PDB entry 1ZRT | X-ray diffraction, 3.51 A resolution | chains P and R of the 6 polymer chains in the assembly

Chain P:
Name: Cytochrome b
From: Rhodobacter capsulatus
UniProt: D5ANZ3 (CYB_RHOCB); residue numbers follow UniProt; this construct covers 1-437
Chain sequence (437 residues; row label = number of the first residue in the row):
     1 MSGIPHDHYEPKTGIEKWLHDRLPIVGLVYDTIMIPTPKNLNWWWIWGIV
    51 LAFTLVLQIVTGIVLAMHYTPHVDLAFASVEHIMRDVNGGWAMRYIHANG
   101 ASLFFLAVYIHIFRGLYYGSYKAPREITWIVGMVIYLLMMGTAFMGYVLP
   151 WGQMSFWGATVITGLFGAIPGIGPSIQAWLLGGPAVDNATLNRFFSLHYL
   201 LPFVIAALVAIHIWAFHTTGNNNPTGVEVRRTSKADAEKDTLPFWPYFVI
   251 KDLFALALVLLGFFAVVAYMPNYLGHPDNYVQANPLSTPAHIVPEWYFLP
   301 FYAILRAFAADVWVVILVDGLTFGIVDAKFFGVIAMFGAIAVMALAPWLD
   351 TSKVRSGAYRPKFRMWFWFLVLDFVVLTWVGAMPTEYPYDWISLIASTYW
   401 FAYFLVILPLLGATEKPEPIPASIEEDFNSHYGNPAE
Not modelled in the structure: 1, 433-437
Swiss-Prot annotation at these positions:
  - binding site (heme b): His-97, His-111, His-198, His-212
  - mutagenesis: Phe-144 (F144L/S: Loss of binding affinity for ubiquinone and ubiquinol)
Ion coordination: heme Fe site 1: His-97, His-198; heme Fe site 2: His-111, His-212
Residues lining bound ligands:
  - heme (HEM), molecule 1: Trp-44, Trp-45, Ile-46, Trp-47, Gly-48, Ile-49, Leu-51, Ala-52, Phe-104, Val-108, His-111, Ile-112, Arg-114, Ser-120, Arg-125, Thr-128, Trp-129, Gly-132, Met-133, Ile-135, Tyr-136, Met-139, Val-209, His-212, Ile-213, Phe-216, Thr-219, Gly-220, Asn-221, Asn-222
  - heme (HEM), molecule 2: Leu-55, Gln-58, Ile-59, Gly-62, Ile-63, Leu-65, Ala-66, Tyr-69, Val-80, Arg-94, His-97, Ala-98, Ala-101, Phe-104, Met-139, Thr-142, Ala-143, Gly-146, Tyr-147, Leu-149, Pro-150, Phe-195, His-198, Tyr-199, Pro-202, Ile-205, Asn-279, Tyr-297
  - PG6 (1-(2-methoxy-ethoxy)-2-{2-[2-(2-methoxy-ethoxy]-ethoxy}-ethane): Phe-53, Leu-260, Phe-264
  - stigmatellin a (SMA): Leu-137, Met-140, Gly-141, Phe-144, Met-154, Gly-158, Val-161, Ile-162, Thr-163, Leu-165, Phe-166, Leu-180, Phe-194, Ile-292, Val-293, Pro-294, Glu-295, Phe-298, Phe-301, Tyr-302, Leu-305, Met-336, Phe-337, Ile-340

Chain R:
Name: Ubiquinol-cytochrome c reductase iron-sulfur subunit
From: Rhodobacter capsulatus
Notes: EC 7.1.1.8
UniProt: D5ANZ2 (UCRI_RHOCB); residues 1-191 here = UniProt positions 1-191
Chain sequence (191 residues; numbered 1 to 191; the number before each row is that of its first residue):
     1 MSHAEDNAGTRRDFLYHATAATGVVVTGAAVWPLINQMNASADVKAMASI
    51 FVDVSAVEVGTQLTVKWRGKPVFIRRRDEKDIELARSVPLGALRDTSAEN
   101 ANKPGAEATDENRTLPAFDGTNTGEWLVMLGVCTHLGCVPMGDKSGDFGG
   151 WFCPCHGSHYDSAGRIRKGPAPRNLDIPVAAFVDETTIKLG
Not modelled in the structure: 1-8
Swiss-Prot annotation at these positions:
  - binding site ([2Fe-2S] cluster): Cys-133, His-135, Cys-153, His-156
Cystine bridges: Cys-138/Cys-155
Ion coordination: 2Fe-2S cluster Fe: Cys-133, His-135, Cys-153, His-156
Residues lining bound ligands:
  - 2Fe-2S cluster (FES): Cys-133, His-135, Leu-136, Gly-137, Cys-138, Cys-153, Cys-155, His-156, Gly-157, Ser-158
  - PG6 (1-(2-methoxy-ethoxy)-2-{2-[2-(2-methoxy-ethoxy]-ethoxy}-ethane): Val-26, Thr-27, Ala-30, Trp-32, Pro-33

Chain P / chain R interface:
Contacting residue pairs - 16 pairs, chain P then chain R:
  Val-60(P) / Leu-34(R)  hydrophobic
  Val-64(P) / Gln-37(R)
  Met-67(P) / Gln-37(R)  hydrogen bond
  Met-67(P) / Met-38(R)  hydrophobic
  His-68(P) / Gln-37(R)  hydrogen bond
  His-82(P) / Ser-41(R)
  His-82(P) / Asp-43(R)  salt bridge
  Asp-86(P) / Ser-41(R)
  Asp-86(P) / Ala-42(R)  hydrogen bond (backbone-backbone)
  Asp-86(P) / Asp-43(R)
  Val-87(P) / Gln-37(R)
  Val-87(P) / Ser-41(R)
  Asn-88(P) / Asn-36(R)  hydrogen bond (side chain-backbone)
  Asn-88(P) / Gln-37(R)  hydrogen bond (side chain-backbone)
  Asn-88(P) / Asn-39(R)
  Asn-88(P) / Ala-40(R)
Other interface residues (no listed pair), chain P (9 interface residues in all): Met-93
Other interface residues (no listed pair), chain R (10 interface residues in all): Pro-33

Overview:
9 residues of chain P face 10 of chain R across their interface; the contacts include 5 hydrogen bonds and 1
salt bridge. Among the polar pairs are His-82(P)/Asp-43(R), Met-67(P)/Gln-37(R) and His-68(P)/Gln-37(R).
Compound PG6 is bound between chain P and chain R.
Here chain P is Cytochrome b and chain R is Ubiquinol-cytochrome c reductase iron-sulfur subunit, both from
Rhodobacter capsulatus. Entry 1ZRT (Rhodobacter capsulatus cytochrome bc1 complex with stigmatellin bound) was
determined by X-ray diffraction.
